PDB entry 1VQ8 | X-ray diffraction, 2.20 A resolution | chains 0 and 3 of the 32 polymer chains in the assembly

# Chain 0
Molecule: 23S ribosomal RNA
From: Haloarcula marismortui
Sequence (2922 nucleotides; each row starts with the number of its first residue):
     2 UUGGCUACUA UGCCAGCUGG UGGAUUGCUC GGCUCAGGCG CUGAUGAAGG ACGUGCCAAG
    62 CUGCGAUAAG CCAUGGGGAG CCGCACGGAG GCGAAGAACC AUGGAUUUCC GAAUGAGAAU
   122 CUCUCUAACA AUUGCUUCGC GCAAUGAGGA ACCCCGAGAA CUGAAACAUC UCAGUAUCGG
   182 GAGGAACAGA AAACGCAAUG UGAUGUCGUU AGUAACCGCG AGUGAACGCG AUACAGCCCA
   242 AACCGAAGCC CUCACGGGCA AUGUGGUGUC AGGGCUACCU CUCAUCAGCC GACCGUCUCG
   302 ACGAAGUCUC UUGGAACAGA GCGUGAUACA GGGUGACAAC CCCGUACUCG AGACCAGUAC
   362 GACGUGCGGU AGUGCCAGAG UAGCGGGGGU UGGAUAUCCC UCGCGAAUAA CGCAGGCAUC
   422 GACUGCGAAG GCUAAACACA ACCUGAGACC GAUAGUGAAC AAGUAGUGUG AACGAACGCU
   482 GCAAAGUACC CUCAGAAGGG AGGCGAAAUA GAGCAUGAAA UCAGUUGGCG AUCGAGCGAC
   542 AGGGCAUACA AGGUCCCUCG ACGAAUGACC GACGCGCGAG CGUCCAGUAA GACUCACGGG
   602 AAGCCGAUGU UCUGUCGUAC GUUUUGAAAA ACGAGCCAGG GAGUGUGUCU GCAUGGCAAG
   662 UCUAACCGGA GUAUCCGGGG AGGCACAGGG AAACCGACAU GGCCGCAGGG CUUUGCCCGA
   722 GGGCCGCCGU CUUCAAGGGC GGGGAGCCAU GUGGACACGA CCCGAAUCCG GACGAUCUAC
   782 GCAUGGACAA GAUGAAGCGU GCCGAAAGGC ACGUGGAAGU CUGUUAGAGU UGGUGUCCUA
   842 CAAUACCCUC UCGUGAUCUA UGUGUAGGGG UGAAAGGCCC AUCGAGUCCG GCAACAGCUG
   902 GUUCCAAUCG AAACAUGUCG AAGCAUGACC UCCGCCGAGG UAGUCUGUGA GGUAGAGCGA
   962 CCGAUUGGUG UGUCCGCCUC CGAGAGGAGU CGGCACACCU GUCAAACUCC AAACUUACAG
  1022 ACGCCGUUUG ACGCGGGGAU UCCGGUGCGC GGGGUAAGCC UGUGUACCAG GAGGGGAACA
  1082 ACCCAGAGAU AGGUUAAGGU CCCCAAGUGU GGAUUAAGUG UAAUCCUCUG AAGGUGGUCU
  1142 CGAGCCCUAG ACAGCCGGGA GGUGAGCUUA GAAGCAGCUA CCCUCUAAGA AAAGCGUAAC
  1202 AGCUUACCGG CCGAGGUUUG AGGCGCCCAA AAUGAUCGGG ACUCAAAUCC ACCACCGAGA
  1262 CCUGUCCGUA CCACUCAUAC UGGUAAUCGA GUAGAUUGGC GCUCUAAUUG GAUGGAAGUA
  1322 GGGGUGAAAA CUCCUAUGGA CCGAUUAGUG ACGAAAAUCC UGGCCAUAGU AGCAGCGAUA
  1382 GUCGGGUGAG AACCCCGACG GCCUAAUGGA UAAGGGUUCC UCAGCACUGC UGAUCAGCUG
  1442 AGGGUUAGCC GGUCCUAAGU CAUACCGCAA CUCGACUAUG ACGAAAUGGG AAACGGGUUA
  1502 AUAUUCCCGU GCCACUAUGC AGUGAAAGUU GACGCCCUGG GGUCGAUCAC GCUGGGCAUU
  1562 CGCCCAGUCG AACCGUCCAA CUCCGUGGAA GCCGUAAUGG CAGGAAGCGG ACGAACGGCG
  1622 GCAUAGGGAA ACGUGAUUCA ACCUGGGGCC CAUGAAAAGA CGAGCAUAGU GUCCGUACCG
  1682 AGAACCGACA CAGGUGUCCA UGGCGGCGAA AGCCAAGGCC UGUCGGGAGC AACCAACGUU
  1742 AGGGAAUUCG GCAAGUUAGU CCCGUACCUU CGGAAGAAGG GAUGCCUGCU CCGGAACGGA
  1802 GCAGGUCGCA GUGACUCGGA AGCUCGGACU GUCUAGUAAC AACAUAGGUG ACCGCAAAUC
  1862 CGCAAGGACU CGUACGGUCA CUGAAUCCUG CCCAGUGCAG GUAUCUGAAC ACCUCGUACA
  1922 AGAGGACGAA GGACCUGUCA ACGGCGGGGG UAACUAUGAC CCUCUUAAGG UAGCGUAGUA
  1982 CCUUGCCGCA UCAGUAGCGG CUUGCAUGAA UGGAUUAACC AGAGCUUCAC UGUCCCAACG
  2042 UUGGGCCCGG UGAACUGUAC AUUCCAGUGC GGAGUCUGGA GACACCCAGG GGGAAGCGAA
  2102 GACCCUAUGG AGCUUUACUG CAGGCUGUCG CUGAGACGUG GUCGCCGAUG UGCAGCAUAG
  2162 GUAGGAGACA CUACACAGGU ACCCGCGCUA GCGGGCCACC GAGUCAACAG UGAAAUACUA
  2222 CCCGUCGGUG ACUGCGACUC UCACUCCGGG AGGAGGACAC CGAUAGCCGG GCAGUUUGAC
  2282 UGGGGCGGUA CGCGCUCGAA AAGAUAUCGA GCGCGCCCUA UGGCUAUCUC AGCCGGGACA
  2342 GAGACCCGGC GAAGAGUGCA AGAGCAAAAG AUAGCUUGAC AGUGUUCUUC CCAACGAGGA
  2402 ACGCUGACGC GAAAGCGUGG UCUAGCGAAC CAAUUAGCCU GCUUGAUGCG GGCAAUUGAU
  2462 GACAGAAAAG CUACCCUAGG GAUAACAGAG UCGUCACUCG CAAGAGCACA UAUCGACCGA
  2522 GUGGCUUGCU ACCUCGAUGU CGGUUCCCUC CAUCCUGCCC GUGCAGAAGC GGGCAAGGGU
  2582 GAGGUUGUUC GCCUAUUAAA GGAGGUCGUG AGCUGGGUUU AGACCGUCGU GAGACAGGUC
  2642 GGCUGCUAUC UACUGGGUGU GUAAUGGUGU CUGACAAGAA CGACCGUAUA GUACGAGAGG
  2702 AACUACGGUU GGUGGCCACU GGUGUACCGG UUGUUCGAGA GAGCACGUGC CGGGUAGCCA
  2762 CGCCACACGG GGUAAGAGCU GAACGCAUCU AAGCUCGAAA CCCACUUGGA AAAGAGACAC
  2822 CGCCGAGGUC CCGCGUACAA GACGCGGUCG AUAGACUCGG GGUGUGCGCG UCGAGGUAAC
  2882 GAGACGUUAA GCCCACGAGC ACUAACAGAC CAAAGCCAUC AU
Unresolved in the structure: 2-9, 126-127, 715, 971-998, 1560, 1952-1963, 2137-2236, 2339-2343, 2665-2666, 2915-2923
Modified positions: 1MA (6-hydro-1-methyladenosine-5'-monophosphate) at position 628, OMU (o2'-methyluridine 5'-monophosphate) at position 2587, OMG (o2'-methylguanosine-5'-monophosphate) at position 2588, UR3 (3-methyluridine-5'-monophoshate) at position 2619, PSU (pseudouridine-5'-monophosphate) at position 2621
Metal / ion sites: Na+ site 1: U12 (together with Sr2+) (shared with 1 residue of chain R); Mg2+ site 1 near G28 (its only coordinating residue here); Sr2+ site 1: C34, U457, A459; Na+ site 2: C40, C443; Na+ site 3: G56, A59, G61; Na+ site 4: G66, U107, U108; Sr2+ site 2: G84, C85 (shared with 1 residue of chain T); Sr2+ site 3: C85, A86, C87 (shared with 1 residue of chain T); Mg2+ site 2 near U115 (its only coordinating residue here); Na+ site 5: C130, U146, G147; Na+ site 6: C141, G142; Sr2+ site 4: G147, A183 (shared with 1 residue of chain M); 75 more Mg2+ sites not listed; 2 more K+ sites not listed; 59 more Na+ sites not listed; 86 more Sr2+ sites not listed
Residues lining bound ligands: sparsomycin (SPS): A2486, C2487, U2541, UR3_2619, U2620, A2637

# Chain 3
Name: 50S ribosomal protein L44E
From: Haloarcula marismortui
UniProt: P32411 (RL44_HALMA); residue numbers follow UniProt; this construct covers 1-92
Chain sequence (92 residues; each row starts with the number of its first residue):
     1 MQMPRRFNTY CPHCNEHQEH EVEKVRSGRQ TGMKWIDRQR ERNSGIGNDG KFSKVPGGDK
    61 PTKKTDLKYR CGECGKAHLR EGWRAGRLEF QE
Metal / ion sites: Cd2+: Cys11, Cys14, Cys71, Cys74; Sr2+ site 1: Arg42 (shared with U391(0) of chain 0); Sr2+ site 2: Gly45, Gly47, Asp49; Sr2+ site 3: Asp59 (shared with U2461(0) of chain 0)

# How chain 0 and chain 3 interact
Pairs across the interface (126; chain 0 residue first):
  A169(0) - Asn48(3)  hydrogen bond to the sugar
  U170(0) - Asn48(3)  sugar contact
  U170(0) - Asp49(3)  sugar contact
  U170(0) - Gly50(3)  hydrogen bond to the sugar
  C218(0) - Trp35(3)  phosphate contact
  C218(0) - Gln39(3)  hydrogen bond to the phosphate
  C218(0) - Asn43(3)  hydrogen bond to the phosphate
  G219(0) - Gln39(3)  hydrogen bond to the phosphate
  G219(0) - Lys51(3)  phosphate contact
  G219(0) - Lys54(3)  hydrogen bond to the sugar
  C220(0) - Trp35(3)  base contact
  C220(0) - Lys51(3)  salt bridge to the phosphate
  G389(0) - Ile46(3)  phosphate contact
  G390(0) - Gly45(3)  phosphate contact
  G390(0) - Ile46(3)  hydrogen bond to the phosphate
  A395(0) - Trp35(3)  sugar contact
  A395(0) - Arg42(3)  hydrogen bond to the phosphate
  U396(0) - Trp35(3)  phosphate contact
  U396(0) - Arg38(3)  salt bridge to the phosphate
  U396(0) - Arg42(3)  salt bridge to the phosphate
  C735(0) - Asn15(3)  base contact
  A1922(0) - Met33(3)  base contact
  G1923(0) - Thr31(3)  hydrogen bond to the sugar
  G1923(0) - Met33(3)  sugar contact
  A1924(0) - Arg29(3)  hydrogen bond to the sugar
  G1925(0) - Arg29(3)  sugar contact
  U2120(0) - Asn48(3)  hydrogen bond to the sugar
  U2120(0) - Ser53(3)  phosphate contact
  G2121(0) - Gly47(3)  hydrogen bond to the phosphate
  G2121(0) - Asn48(3)  phosphate contact
  G2121(0) - Ser53(3)  hydrogen bond to the phosphate
  C2122(0) - Ile46(3)  phosphate contact
  C2122(0) - Gly47(3)  hydrogen bond to the phosphate
  G2316(0) - Pro61(3)  sugar contact
  C2317(0) - Pro61(3)  phosphate contact
  C2317(0) - Thr62(3)  hydrogen bond to the phosphate
  C2317(0) - Arg84(3)  salt bridge to the phosphate
  C2318(0) - Ala85(3)  phosphate contact
  C2318(0) - Gly86(3)  hydrogen bond to the phosphate
  C2319(0) - Met1(3)  hydrogen bond to the phosphate
  U2320(0) - Met1(3)  phosphate contact
  U2320(0) - Gln2(3)  hydrogen bond to the phosphate
  U2320(0) - Met3(3)  base contact
  U2320(0) - Pro4(3)  sugar contact
  U2320(0) - Gln91(3)  hydrogen bond to the sugar
  A2321(0) - Gln91(3)  hydrogen bond to the phosphate
  U2378(0) - Phe7(3)  sugar contact
  U2378(0) - Asn8(3)  hydrogen bond to the phosphate
  G2379(0) - Thr9(3)  hydrogen bond to the phosphate
  G2379(0) - His17(3)  salt bridge to the phosphate
  C2381(0) - Thr9(3)  sugar contact
  C2381(0) - Tyr10(3)  sugar contact
  C2381(0) - Arg80(3)  sugar contact
  A2382(0) - Tyr10(3)  sugar contact
  A2382(0) - Pro12(3)  sugar contact
  A2382(0) - Arg80(3)  phosphate contact
  G2407(0) - Tyr10(3)  hydrogen bond to the sugar
  G2407(0) - Asn15(3)  hydrogen bond to the sugar
  A2408(0) - Tyr10(3)  sugar contact
  A2408(0) - Asn15(3)  sugar contact
  A2408(0) - Glu16(3)  sugar contact
  A2408(0) - His17(3)  hydrogen bond to the sugar
  C2409(0) - Glu16(3)  phosphate contact
  C2409(0) - His17(3)  sugar contact
  G2426(0) - Arg84(3)  phosphate contact
  C2427(0) - Lys60(3)  base contact
  C2427(0) - Arg84(3)  salt bridge to the phosphate
  G2428(0) - Lys60(3)  hydrogen bond to the base
  G2428(0) - Lys64(3)  salt bridge to the phosphate
  G2428(0) - Arg84(3)  salt bridge to the phosphate
  C2431(0) - Lys51(3)  hydrogen bond to the sugar
  C2432(0) - Ile36(3)  phosphate contact
  A2433(0) - Gln30(3)  hydrogen bond to the sugar
  A2433(0) - Lys34(3)  phosphate contact
  A2433(0) - Ile36(3)  phosphate contact
  A2434(0) - Ser27(3)  sugar contact
  A2434(0) - Gly28(3)  hydrogen bond to the sugar
  A2434(0) - Gln30(3)  phosphate contact
  A2434(0) - Lys34(3)  phosphate contact
  U2435(0) - Val25(3)  sugar contact
  U2435(0) - Gly28(3)  phosphate contact
  U2435(0) - Lys68(3)  hydrogen bond to the phosphate
  U2435(0) - Leu79(3)  base contact
  U2436(0) - Lys68(3)  salt bridge to the phosphate
  U2436(0) - Arg70(3)  salt bridge to the phosphate
  U2436(0) - Ala77(3)  hydrogen bond to the sugar
  U2436(0) - His78(3)  sugar contact
  U2436(0) - Leu79(3)  sugar contact
  A2437(0) - His13(3)  sugar contact
  A2437(0) - Arg70(3)  salt bridge to the phosphate
  A2437(0) - Lys76(3)  phosphate contact
  A2437(0) - Ala77(3)  hydrogen bond to the phosphate
  G2438(0) - Lys76(3)  salt bridge to the phosphate
  C2450(0) - Met33(3)  phosphate contact
  G2451(0) - Thr31(3)  hydrogen bond to the phosphate
  G2451(0) - Met33(3)  phosphate contact
  G2451(0) - Lys34(3)  salt bridge to the phosphate
  G2451(0) - Trp35(3)  phosphate contact
  G2451(0) - Arg38(3)  hydrogen bond to the sugar
  G2452(0) - Lys34(3)  phosphate contact
  G2452(0) - Trp35(3)  hydrogen bond to the phosphate
  A2456(0) - Leu79(3)  base contact
  U2457(0) - Leu79(3)  sugar contact
  U2457(0) - Arg80(3)  hydrogen bond to the sugar
  U2457(0) - Glu81(3)  phosphate contact
  U2457(0) - Gly82(3)  phosphate contact
  U2458(0) - Lys64(3)  phosphate contact
  U2458(0) - Thr65(3)  sugar contact
  U2458(0) - Asp66(3)  hydrogen bond to the sugar
  U2458(0) - Glu81(3)  phosphate contact
  U2458(0) - Gly82(3)  hydrogen bond to the phosphate
  G2459(0) - Lys63(3)  hydrogen bond to the phosphate
  G2459(0) - Lys64(3)  hydrogen bond to the phosphate
  A2460(0) - Gly58(3)  sugar contact
  A2460(0) - Asp59(3)  phosphate contact
  A2460(0) - Lys60(3)  hydrogen bond to the phosphate
  A2460(0) - Lys63(3)  salt bridge to the phosphate
  U2461(0) - Gly58(3)  phosphate contact
  U2461(0) - Asp59(3)  hydrogen bond to the phosphate
  U2461(0) - Lys60(3)  phosphate contact
  G2462(0) - Lys60(3)  hydrogen bond to the base
  G2462(0) - Pro61(3)  base contact
  A2468(0) - Asn48(3)  base contact
  A2468(0) - Gly50(3)  hydrogen bond to the base
  A2468(0) - Ser53(3)  base contact
  A2468(0) - Lys54(3)  salt bridge to the phosphate
Other interface residues (no listed pair), chain 0 (53 interface residues in all): A2380
Other interface residues (no listed pair), chain 3 (61 interface residues in all): Arg26, Gly32, Trp83

# Summary
The interface between chain 0 and chain 3 involves 53 residues on one side and 61 on the other; the contacts
include 44 hydrogen bonds and 15 salt bridges. Polar contacts include G2428(0)-Lys60(3), G2462(0)-Lys60(3) and
A2468(0)-Gly50(3). Chain 0 binds sparsomycin.
Here chain 0 is 23S ribosomal RNA and chain 3 is 50S ribosomal protein L44E, both from Haloarcula marismortui.
Entry 1VQ8 (The structure of CCDA-PHE-CAP-BIO and the antibiotic sparsomycin bound to the large ribosomal
subunit of haloarcula ...) was determined by X-ray diffraction together with 1VQ4, 1VQ5, 1VQ9, 1VQK, 1VQL,
1VQM, 1VQO and 1VQP from the same study.
